9AU2 - chains F and B of the 7 polymer chains in the assembly; structure by electron microscopy, 3.10 A resolution.

# Chain F
Protein: VIR-7229 Fab heavy chain
From: Homo sapiens
Notes: antibody fragment or engineered binder
Amino-acid sequence (226 residues; numbered 1 to 226; the number before each row is that of its first residue):
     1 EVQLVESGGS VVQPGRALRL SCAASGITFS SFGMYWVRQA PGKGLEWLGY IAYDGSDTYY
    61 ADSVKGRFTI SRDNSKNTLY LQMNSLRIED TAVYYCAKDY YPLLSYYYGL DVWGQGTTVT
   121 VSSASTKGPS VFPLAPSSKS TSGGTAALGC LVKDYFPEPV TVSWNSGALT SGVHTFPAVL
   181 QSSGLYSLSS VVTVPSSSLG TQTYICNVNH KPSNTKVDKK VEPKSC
Not modelled in the structure: 1, 122-226
Disulfides: Cys22-Cys96

# Chain B
Protein: Spike glycoprotein
From: Severe acute respiratory syndrome coronavirus 2
Notes: fragment: Prefusion-stabilized BA2.86 spike trimer
UniProtKB: P0DTC2 (SPIKE_SARS2); aligned to UniProt positions 1-1208 over residues 1-1208
Amino-acid sequence (1273 residues; each row starts with the number of its first residue; note: 4 numbers in that range are skipped by the numbering (no residue carries them; nothing is unmodelled there)):
     1 MFVFLVLLPL VSSQCVMPLF NLITTTQSYT NSFTRGVYYP DKVFRSSVLH LTQDLFLPFF
    61 SNVTWFHAI
    71 SGTNGTKRFD NPVLPFNDGV YFASTEKSNI IRGWIFGTTL DSKTQSLLIV NNATNVFIKV
   131 CEF
   135 QFCNDPFLDV YHKNNKSWME SESGVYSSAN NCTFEYVSQP FLMDLEGKQG NFKNLREFVF
   195 KNIDGYFKIY SKHTP
   211 IIGRDFPQGF SALEPLVDLP IGINITRFQT LLALNRSYLT PGDSSSGWTA GAADYYVGYL
   271 QPRTFLLKYN ENGTITDAVD CALDPLSETK CTLKSFTVEK GIYQTSNFRV QPTESIVRFP
   331 NVTNLCPFHE VFNATRFASV YAWNRTRISN CVADYSVLYN FAPFFAFKCY GVSPTKLNDL
   391 CFTNVYADSF VIKGNEVSQI APGQTGNIAD YNYKLPDDFT GCVIAWNSNK LDSKHSGNYD
   451 YWYRLFRKSK LKPFERDIST EIYQAGNKPC
   482 KGKGPNCYFP LQSYGFRPTY GVGHQPYRVV VLSFELLHAP ATVCGPKKST NLVKNKCVNF
   542 NFNGLTGTGV LTKSNKKFLP FQQFGRDIVD TTDAVRDPQT LEILDITPCS FGGVSVITPG
   602 TNTSNQVAVL YQGVNCTEVS VAIHADQLTP TWRVYSTGSN VFQTRAGCLI GAEYVNNSYE
   662 CDIPIGAGVC ASYQTQTKSR GSASSVASQS IIAYTMSLGA ENSVAYSNNS IAIPTNFTIS
   722 VTTEILPVSM TKTSVDCTMY ICGDSTECSN LLLQYGSFCT QLKRALTGIA VEQDKNTQEV
   782 FAQVKQIYKT PPIKYFGGFN FSQILPDPSK PSKRSPIEDL LFNKVTLADA GFIKQYGDCL
   842 GDIAARDLIC AQKFNGLTVL PPLLTDEMIA QYTSALLAGT ITSGWTFGAG PALQIPFPMQ
   902 MAYRFNGIGV TQNVLYENQK LIANQFNSAI GKIQDSLFST PSALGKLQDV VNHNAQALNT
   962 LVKQLSSKFG AISSVLNDIL SRLDPPEAEV QIDRLITGRL QSLQTYVTQQ LIRAAEIRAS
  1022 ANLAATKMSE CVLGQSKRVD FCGKGYHLMS FPQSAPHGVV FLHVTYVPAQ EKNFTTAPAI
  1082 CHDGKAHFPR EGVFVSNGTH WFVTQRNFYE PQIITTDNTF VSGNCDVVIG IVNNTVYDPL
  1142 QLELDSFKEE LDKYFKNHTS PDVDLGDISG INASVVNIQK EIDRLNEVAK NLNESLIDLQ
  1202 ELGKYEQGSG YIPEAPRDGQ AYVRKDGEWV LLSTFLGRSL EVLFQGPGSG GLNDIFEAQK
  1262 IEWHEGSGHH HHHHHH
Not modelled in the structure: 1-25, 71-81, 108-115, 135-165, 176-188, 197-199, 211-215, 234-236, 241-263, 344, 370-372, 413, 482-483, 676-689, 827-847, 1146-1277
Sequence notes: insertion (17); conflict Pro18 (Asn17 in P0DTC2), Phe20 (Thr19 in P0DTC2), Asn21 (Thr20 in P0DTC2), 65 further conflict positions vs the reference (P0DTC2) not listed; expression tag (1209-1277)
Curated features (UniProtKB/Swiss-Prot):
  - region: Asn280 to Cys301 (Putative superantigen), Asn448, Tyr449, Tyr451, Tyr453 to Phe456 (Immunodominant HLA epitope recognized by the CD8+), Ser816 to Tyr837 (Fusion peptide 1), Lys835 to Phe855 (Fusion peptide 2), Asp1163 to Glu1202 (Heptad repeat 2)
  - site: Arg815, Ser816 (Cleavage)
  - glycosylation: Asn74 (N-linked (GlcNAc...) (complex) asparagine), Asn122 (N-linked (GlcNAc...) (hybrid) asparagine), Asn149 (N-linked (GlcNAc...) (complex) asparagine), Asn165 (N-linked (GlcNAc...) (complex) asparagine), Asn234 (N-linked (GlcNAc...) (high mannose) asparagine), Asn282 (N-linked (GlcNAc...) (complex) asparagine), Thr323 (O-linked (GalNAc) threonine), Ser325 (O-linked (HexNAc...) serine), Asn331 (N-linked (GlcNAc...) (complex) asparagine), Asn343 (N-linked (GlcNAc...) (complex) asparagine), Asn603 (N-linked (GlcNAc...) (hybrid) asparagine), Asn616 (N-linked (GlcNAc...) (complex) asparagine), Asn657 (N-linked (GlcNAc...) (complex) asparagine), Thr676 (O-linked (GlcNAc...) threonine), Thr678 (O-linked (GlcNAc...) threonine), Asn709 (N-linked (GlcNAc...) (high mannose) asparagine), Asn717 (N-linked (GlcNAc...) (hybrid) asparagine), Asn801 (N-linked (GlcNAc...) (hybrid) asparagine), Asn1074 (N-linked (GlcNAc...) (hybrid) asparagine), Asn1098 (N-linked (GlcNAc...) (complex) asparagine) and 4 more in UniProt
Disulfides: Cys131-Cys166, Cys291-Cys301, Cys336-Cys361, Cys379-Cys432, Cys391-Cys525, Cys480-Cys488, Cys538-Cys590, Cys617-Cys649, Cys662-Cys671, Cys738-Cys760, Cys743-Cys749, Cys1032-Cys1043, Cys1082-Cys1126
Covalently attached groups: N-acetylglucosamine (NAG) linked to Asn282, Asn331, Asn616, Asn709, Asn717, Asn801, Asn1074, Asn1098, Asn1134
What the authors report for this chain:
  - mutagenesis - L455S: unchanged binding to VIR-7229

# Chain F / chain B interface
Residue-residue contacts (4; chain F residue first):
  Ser31(F) - Ala475(B)
  Pro102(F) - Tyr489(B)
  Leu104(F) - Arg457(B)
  Ser105(F) - Leu455(B)
Also at the interface, not in a pair above, chain F (7 interface residues in all): Ile27, Thr28, Leu103

# Overview
Chain F and chain B form an interface of 7 and 4 residues respectively. N-acetylglucosamine is covalently
linked to Asn282(B), Asn331(B), Asn616(B), Asn709(B), Asn717(B) and Asn801(B) and 3 more. The paper reports
that L455S of chain B leaves binding to VIR-7229 unchanged.
Chain F is VIR-7229 Fab heavy chain (Homo sapiens) and chain B is Spike glycoprotein (Severe acute respiratory
syndrome coronavirus 2); the structure, VIR-7229 Fab fragment bound the BA.2.86 spike trimer (global
refinement), was determined by electron microscopy (same publication as 8S6M, 9ASD and 9ATM).
